PDB entry 6M54 | electron microscopy, 2.40 A resolution | chains C and R of the 24 polymer chains in the assembly

Chain C (and R):
Protein: Ferritin heavy chain
Source organism: Homo sapiens
Notes: EC 1.16.3.1; chain R of this document is another copy of the same molecule, construct and numbering; everything in this record applies to it too
UniProtKB: P02794 (FRIH_HUMAN); residues 1-183 here = UniProt positions 1-183
Amino-acid sequence (183 residues; row label = number of the first residue in the row):
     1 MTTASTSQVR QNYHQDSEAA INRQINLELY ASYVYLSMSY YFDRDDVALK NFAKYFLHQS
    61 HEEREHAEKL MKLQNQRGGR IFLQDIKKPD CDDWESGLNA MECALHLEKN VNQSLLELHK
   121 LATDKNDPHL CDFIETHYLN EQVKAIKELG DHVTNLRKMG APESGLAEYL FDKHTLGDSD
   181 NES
Not modelled in the structure: 1-5, 177-183
Curated features (UniProtKB/Swiss-Prot):
  - binding site (Fe cation): Glu28, Glu63, His66, Glu108, Gln142
  - site: Arg23 (Essential for association with cargo receptor NCOA4)
  - modified residue: Met1 (N-acetylmethionine), Thr2 (N-acetylthreonine), Ser179 (Phosphoserine), Ser183 (Phosphoserine)
  - mutagenesis: Arg23 (R23A: Abrogates interaction with NCOA4. Fails to localize to punctate lysosomal structures), Glu28 (E28A: Reduces iron binding and oxidation rate; when associated with Q-87), Lys87 (K87Q: Reduces iron binding and oxidation rate; when associated with A-28. No effect on iron binding but the oxidation rate is severely reduced; when associated with A-108), Glu108 (E108A: No effect on iron binding but the oxidation rate is severely reduced; when associated with Q-87)

Chain C / chain R interface:
Pairs across the interface (16; chain C residue first):
  Asp43(C) with Lys147(R), hydrogen bond (backbone-side chain)
  Asp45(C) with Gly150(R); Asp151(R); Thr154(R), hydrogen bond (backbone-side chain)
  Asp46(C) with Thr154(R); Lys158(R), hydrogen bond (backbone-side chain)
  Ala48(C) with Asn155(R), hydrogen bond (backbone-side chain)
  Gly165(C) with Lys158(R)
  Tyr169(C) with Asn155(R); Met159(R), hydrophobic; Phe171(R); His174(R); Thr175(R), hydrogen bond
  Lys173(C) with His174(R), hydrogen bond (side chain-backbone); Thr175(R), hydrogen bond
  His174(C) with His174(R)
Interface residues without a listed pair, chain C (11 interface residues in all): Val47, Leu166, Leu170
Interface residues without a listed pair, chain R (11 interface residues in all): Leu170

In short:
The chain C/chain R interface involves 11 residues from each chain; the contacts include 7 hydrogen bonds.
Polar pairs include Asp43(C)-Lys147(R), Asp45(C)-Thr154(R) and Asp46(C)-Lys158(R). Curated annotation
(UniProt) lists 5 Fe cation-binding residues and 4 mutagenesis sites on chain C.
Chain C and chain R are both Ferritin heavy chain (Homo sapiens); the structure, Human apo ferritin frozen on
TEM grid with Amorphous nickel titanium alloy supporting film, was determined by electron microscopy,
deposited together with 6M52.
